2PW2 - chains A and B of the 3 polymer chains in the assembly; structure by X-ray diffraction, 2.55 A resolution.

Chain A:
Molecule: 2F5 Fab' heavy chain
Source organism: Homo sapiens
Notes: antibody fragment or engineered binder
Sequence (214 residues; numbered 1 to 214; the number before each row is that of its first residue):
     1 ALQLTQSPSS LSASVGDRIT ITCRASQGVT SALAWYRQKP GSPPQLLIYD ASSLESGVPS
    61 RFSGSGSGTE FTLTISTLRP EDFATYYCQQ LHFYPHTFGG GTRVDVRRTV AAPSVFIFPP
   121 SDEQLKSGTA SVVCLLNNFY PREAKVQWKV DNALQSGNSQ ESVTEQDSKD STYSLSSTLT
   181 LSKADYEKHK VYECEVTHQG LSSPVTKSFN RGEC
Disulfide bonds: Cys-23/Cys-88, Cys-134/Cys-194

Chain B:
Molecule: 2F5 Fab' light chain
Source organism: Homo sapiens
Notes: antibody fragment or engineered binder
Sequence (235 residues; numbered 1 to 217 plus 19 insertion-coded residues; 1 number in that range is skipped by the numbering (no residue carries it; nothing is unmodelled there); the number before each row is that of its first residue; a row labelled like 35A-35B holds insertion residues (35A, then the next letters in order)):
     1 RITLKESGPP LVKPTQTLTL TCSFSGFSLS DFGVG
35A-35B VG
    36 WIRQPPGKAL EWLAIIYSDD DKRYSPSLNT RLTITKDTSK NQVVLVM
82A-82C TRV
    83 SPVDTATYFC AHRRGPTT
100A-100N LFGVPIARGPVNAM
   101 DVWGQGITVT ISSTSTKGPS VFPLAP
   128 SSKSTAGGTA ALGCLVKDYF PEPVTVSWNS GALTSGVHTF PAVLQSSGLY SLSSVVTVPS
   188 SSLGTQTYTC NVNHKPSNTK VDKRVEPKSC
Not modelled in the structure: 128-135, 190-192, 215-217
Disulfide bonds: Cys-22/Cys-92, Cys-141/Cys-197

Interface between chain A and chain B:
Pairs across the interface (82):
  Ala-32(A) with Asn-100L(B)
  Leu-33(A) with Asn-100L(B)
  Ala-34(A) with Asn-100L(B); Ala-100M(B), hydrophobic
  Tyr-36(A) with Ala-100M(B); Met-100N(B), hydrogen bond (side chain-backbone); Trp-103(B)
  Gln-38(A) with Gln-39(B), hydrogen bond
  Pro-43(A) with Phe-91(B), hydrophobic; Gly-104(B); Gln-105(B)
  Pro-44(A) with Leu-45(B), hydrophobic; Trp-103(B)
  Leu-46(A) with Ala-100M(B), hydrophobic; Asp-101(B)
  Tyr-49(A) with Arg-96(B); Gly-100I(B); Pro-100J(B), hydrophobic; Asn-100L(B); Ala-100M(B), hydrophobic
  Asp-50(A) with Gly-100I(B); Asn-100L(B), hydrogen bond
  Glu-55(A) with Arg-96(B), salt bridge; Asp-101(B)
  Tyr-87(A) with Gln-39(B), hydrogen bond; Lys-43(B), hydrogen bond (side chain-backbone); Ala-44(B); Leu-45(B), hydrophobic
  Gln-89(A) with Trp-47(B); Met-100N(B)
  Leu-91(A) with Arg-95(B); Val-100K(B); Asn-100L(B); Ala-100M(B)
  Tyr-94(A) with Trp-47(B), hydrophobic; Tyr-52(B), hydrogen bond; Arg-58(B)
  Pro-95(A) with Trp-47(B), hydrophobic; Pro-61(B)
  His-96(A) with Trp-47(B); Arg-95(B)
  Phe-98(A) with Ile-37(B), hydrophobic; Leu-45(B); Trp-47(B); Trp-103(B), hydrophobic
  Gly-99(A) with Ala-44(B)
  Gly-100(A) with Ala-44(B)
  Phe-116(A) with Thr-136(B); Ala-138(B), hydrophobic
  Phe-118(A) with Leu-124(B); Ala-125(B); Ala-138(B), hydrophobic; Leu-139(B)
  Ser-121(A) with Phe-122(B); Pro-123(B)
  Glu-123(A) with Val-121(B); Phe-122(B); Lys-210(B), salt bridge
  Gln-124(A) with Phe-122(B); Lys-144(B)
  Ser-131(A) with Leu-142(B); Lys-144(B)
  Val-133(A) with Leu-124(B), hydrophobic
  Leu-135(A) with Ala-138(B), hydrophobic; Phe-167(B), hydrophobic; Val-182(B), hydrophobic
  Asn-137(A) with His-165(B); Thr-184(B)
  Asn-138(A) with His-165(B), hydrogen bond
  Gln-160(A) with Val-170(B); Leu-171(B), hydrogen bond (side chain-backbone); Gln-172(B)
  Glu-161(A) with Val-170(B)
  Ser-162(A) with Phe-167(B); Pro-168(B), hydrogen bond (side chain-backbone)
  Val-163(A) with Pro-168(B)
  Thr-164(A) with Phe-167(B)
  Ser-174(A) with His-165(B), hydrogen bond; Phe-167(B)
  Leu-175(A) with Phe-167(B)
  Ser-176(A) with Phe-167(B); Ser-180(B), hydrogen bond
Other interface residues (no listed pair), chain A (42 interface residues in all): Ser-31, Pro-119, Ser-127, Thr-129
Other interface residues (no listed pair), chain B (48 interface residues in all): Glu-46, Ile-50, Ser-60, Pro-126, Ala-137, Thr-166

Summary:
42 residues of chain A face 48 of chain B across their interface, with 11 hydrogen bonds and 2 salt bridges.
Among the polar pairs are Glu-55(A)/Arg-96(B), Glu-123(A)/Lys-210(B) and Tyr-36(A)/Met-100N(B).
Here chain A is 2F5 Fab' heavy chain and chain B is 2F5 Fab' light chain, both from Homo sapiens. Entry 2PW2
(Crystal structure of the HIV-1 Cross Neutralizing Monoclonal Antibody 2F5 in complex with gp41 Peptide
ELDKWKSL) was determined by X-ray diffraction (same publication as 1U8H, 1U8I, 1U8J, 1U8L, 1U8M, 1U8N and 14
further entries).
